PDB entry 7YQR | X-ray diffraction, 2.00 A resolution | chains A and B

== Chain A (and B) ==
Name: Pre-B cell enhancing factor related protein
Source organism: Xanthomonas campestris pv. campestris
Notes: chain B of this document is another copy of the same molecule, construct and numbering; everything in this record applies to it too
UniProt: A0A0H2X5R2 (A0A0H2X5R2_XANC8); residues 1-468 here = UniProt positions 1-468
Sequence (482 residues; numbered -13 to 468; the number before each row is that of its first residue; numbers below 1 keep their minus sign (Met-13 is residue -13)):
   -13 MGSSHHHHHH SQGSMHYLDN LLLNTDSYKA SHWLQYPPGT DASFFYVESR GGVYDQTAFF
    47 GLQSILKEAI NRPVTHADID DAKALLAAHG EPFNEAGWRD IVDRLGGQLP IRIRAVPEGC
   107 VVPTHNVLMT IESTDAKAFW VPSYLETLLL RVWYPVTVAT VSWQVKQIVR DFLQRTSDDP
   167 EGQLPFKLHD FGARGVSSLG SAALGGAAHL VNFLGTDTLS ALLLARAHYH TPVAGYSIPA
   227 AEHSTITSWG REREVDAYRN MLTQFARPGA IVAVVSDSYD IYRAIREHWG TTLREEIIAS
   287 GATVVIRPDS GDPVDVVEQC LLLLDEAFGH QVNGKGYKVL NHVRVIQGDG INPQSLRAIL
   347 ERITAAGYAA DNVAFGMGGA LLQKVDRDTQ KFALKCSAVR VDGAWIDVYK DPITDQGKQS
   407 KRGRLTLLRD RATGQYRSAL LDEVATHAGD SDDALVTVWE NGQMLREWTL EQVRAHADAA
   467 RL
Disordered / not traced: -13 to 0, 401-404 (chain B: -13 to 0, 251-256, 401-404)
Construct notes: initiating methionine (-13); expression tag (-12 to 0)
Ligand contacts:
  - nicotinamide (NCA), molecule 1: Phe172, His175, Phe177, Asp203, Ser223, Ile224, Ala259, Val291, Ile332, Ala360
  - nicotinamide (NCA), molecule 2: Phe177, Arg180, Asp203, Ala226, Arg293
Swiss-Prot annotation at these positions:
  - binding site (diphosphate): Arg180, His229, Arg293
  - binding site (beta-nicotinamide D-ribonucleotide): Asp203, Asp335, Arg373
  - modified residue: His229 (Phosphohistidine)
From the paper describing this entry:
  - binding site for nicotinamide: Tyr14, His175, Phe177, Asp203, Ile224, Ala259, Val291, Ile332, Ala360
  - catalytic residues: Asp203
  - conformationally variable residues: Tyr14, Phe177
  - specificity-determining residues: Asp203 (proposed by the authors, not directly observed)
  - mutagenesis - H175F/I224F/V291F/I332F, R180A, H229K, H229R, D335N: decreased catalytic activity
  - mutagenesis - H229A, D335S, R373A: abolished catalytic activity
  - mutagenesis - R293A: unchanged catalytic activity
  - post-translational modification sites: His229

== How chain A and chain B interact ==
Residue-residue contacts - 167 pairs, chain A then chain B:
  Met1(A) - Glu54(B)
  Met1(A) - Asn57(B)
  Tyr3(A) - Glu54(B)  hydrogen bond
  Tyr3(A) - Leu209(B)
  Tyr3(A) - Leu210(B)
  Tyr3(A) - Ala213(B)  hydrophobic
  Tyr3(A) - His214(B)
  Leu4(A) - Leu209(B)  hydrophobic
  Leu9(A) - Leu205(B)
  Leu9(A) - Leu209(B)  hydrophobic
  Asn10(A) - Leu185(B)
  Thr11(A) - Asp203(B)
  Thr11(A) - Leu205(B)
  Asp12(A) - Ala179(B)
  Asp12(A) - Arg180(B)  salt bridge
  Asp12(A) - Asp203(B)
  Ser13(A) - Thr202(B)
  Ser13(A) - Asp203(B)  hydrogen bond (backbone-backbone)
  Ser13(A) - Leu205(B)
  Tyr14(A) - Arg180(B)  hydrogen bond
  Tyr14(A) - Asp203(B)  hydrogen bond (backbone-side chain)
  Tyr14(A) - Glu228(B)  hydrogen bond
  His18(A) - Glu228(B)
  His18(A) - Ser230(B)
  His18(A) - Thr231(B)  hydrogen bond
  Leu20(A) - Asn246(B)
  Gln21(A) - Ala226(B)  hydrogen bond (side chain-backbone)
  Gln21(A) - Ala227(B)
  Gln21(A) - Glu228(B)
  Gln21(A) - Thr231(B)
  Gln21(A) - Ile232(B)
  Gln21(A) - Trp235(B)  hydrogen bond (backbone-side chain)
  Tyr22(A) - Thr231(B)
  Tyr22(A) - Trp235(B)
  Pro23(A) - Trp235(B)
  Glu54(A) - Met1(B)
  Glu54(A) - Tyr3(B)  hydrogen bond
  Asp67(A) - Arg212(B)  salt bridge
  Leu71(A) - Leu209(B)  hydrophobic
  Leu71(A) - Pro218(B)
  Leu72(A) - Leu205(B)  hydrophobic
  Ala74(A) - Val219(B)  hydrophobic
  Ala74(A) - Tyr222(B)
  His75(A) - Thr202(B)  hydrogen bond (side chain-backbone)
  His75(A) - Leu205(B)
  His75(A) - Leu208(B)
  His75(A) - Gly221(B)  hydrogen bond (side chain-backbone)
  His75(A) - Tyr222(B)
  His75(A) - Ser223(B)  hydrogen bond (backbone-backbone)
  Gly76(A) - Ser223(B)
  Gly76(A) - Pro225(B)
  Glu77(A) - Ser223(B)  hydrogen bond
  Glu77(A) - Ile224(B)
  Glu77(A) - Pro225(B)
  Glu132(A) - Arg180(B)  salt bridge
  Thr133(A) - Ala179(B)
  Thr133(A) - Arg180(B)
  Leu136(A) - Arg180(B)
  Arg137(A) - Ala179(B)  hydrogen bond (side chain-backbone)
  Arg137(A) - Arg180(B)
  Arg137(A) - Val182(B)
  Arg137(A) - Ser184(B)
  Arg137(A) - Leu185(B)
  Trp139(A) - Arg180(B)  hydrogen bond (side chain-backbone)
  Trp139(A) - Gly181(B)
  Trp139(A) - Val182(B)
  Trp139(A) - Ser183(B)
  Trp139(A) - Gln369(B)
  Tyr140(A) - Ser183(B)
  Ala179(A) - Asp12(B)
  Ala179(A) - Thr133(B)
  Ala179(A) - Arg137(B)  hydrogen bond (backbone-side chain)
  Arg180(A) - Asp12(B)  salt bridge
  Arg180(A) - Tyr14(B)  hydrogen bond
  Arg180(A) - Glu132(B)  salt bridge
  Arg180(A) - Thr133(B)
  Arg180(A) - Leu136(B)
  Arg180(A) - Arg137(B)
  Arg180(A) - Trp139(B)  hydrogen bond (backbone-side chain)
  Arg180(A) - Arg373(B)
  Gly181(A) - Trp139(B)
  Val182(A) - Arg137(B)
  Val182(A) - Trp139(B)  hydrogen bond (backbone-side chain)
  Ser183(A) - Trp139(B)
  Ser183(A) - Tyr140(B)
  Ser183(A) - Ser183(B)  hydrogen bond
  Ser183(A) - Ser187(B)  hydrogen bond
  Ser184(A) - Arg137(B)
  Ser184(A) - Ser184(B)  hydrogen bond
  Ser184(A) - Ser187(B)  hydrogen bond
  Leu185(A) - Asn10(B)
  Leu185(A) - Arg137(B)
  Ser187(A) - Ser183(B)  hydrogen bond
  Ser187(A) - Ser184(B)  hydrogen bond
  Ser187(A) - Ser187(B)  hydrogen bond
  Thr202(A) - Ser13(B)  hydrogen bond (backbone-side chain)
  Thr202(A) - His75(B)  hydrogen bond (backbone-side chain)
  Asp203(A) - Thr11(B)
  Asp203(A) - Asp12(B)
  Asp203(A) - Ser13(B)  hydrogen bond (backbone-backbone)
  Asp203(A) - Tyr14(B)  hydrogen bond (side chain-backbone)
  Leu205(A) - Leu9(B)
  Leu205(A) - Thr11(B)
  Leu205(A) - Ser13(B)
  Leu205(A) - Leu72(B)  hydrophobic
  Leu205(A) - His75(B)
  Leu208(A) - His75(B)
  Leu209(A) - Tyr3(B)
  Leu209(A) - Leu9(B)  hydrophobic
  Leu209(A) - Leu71(B)  hydrophobic
  Leu210(A) - Tyr3(B)
  Arg212(A) - Asp67(B)  salt bridge
  Ala213(A) - Tyr3(B)  hydrophobic
  His214(A) - Tyr3(B)
  Val219(A) - Ala74(B)  hydrophobic
  Gly221(A) - His75(B)  hydrogen bond (backbone-side chain)
  Tyr222(A) - Ala74(B)
  Tyr222(A) - His75(B)
  Ser223(A) - Ser13(B)
  Ser223(A) - His75(B)  hydrogen bond (backbone-backbone)
  Ser223(A) - Gly76(B)
  Ser223(A) - Glu77(B)  hydrogen bond
  Ile224(A) - Glu77(B)
  Pro225(A) - Ser17(B)
  Pro225(A) - Gly76(B)
  Pro225(A) - Glu77(B)
  Ala226(A) - Tyr14(B)
  Ala226(A) - Ser17(B)
  Ala226(A) - Gln21(B)  hydrogen bond (backbone-side chain)
  Ala227(A) - Gln21(B)
  Glu228(A) - Tyr14(B)  hydrogen bond
  Glu228(A) - Lys15(B)  salt bridge
  Glu228(A) - His18(B)  salt bridge
  Glu228(A) - Gln21(B)  hydrogen bond (backbone-side chain)
  Glu228(A) - Ser129(B)  hydrogen bond
  Glu228(A) - Glu132(B)
  Thr231(A) - His18(B)
  Thr231(A) - Gln21(B)
  Thr231(A) - Tyr22(B)
  Thr233(A) - Val394(B)
  Ser234(A) - Pro23(B)
  Ser234(A) - Ile392(B)
  Trp235(A) - Gln21(B)  hydrogen bond (side chain-backbone)
  Trp235(A) - Tyr22(B)
  Trp235(A) - Pro23(B)
  Trp235(A) - Pro24(B)
  Arg239(A) - Pro23(B)
  Arg239(A) - Pro24(B)
  Asn246(A) - Leu20(B)  hydrogen bond (side chain-backbone)
  Asn246(A) - Gln21(B)
  Met247(A) - Gln21(B)
  Gln250(A) - Leu20(B)
  Phe251(A) - Ser17(B)
  Phe251(A) - Leu20(B)  hydrophobic
  Phe251(A) - Pro78(B)  hydrophobic
  Gln369(A) - Trp139(B)
  Gln369(A) - Gln369(B)  hydrogen bond (side chain-backbone)
  Gln369(A) - Val371(B)  hydrogen bond (side chain-backbone)
  Gln369(A) - Asp372(B)
  Lys370(A) - Asp372(B)
  Lys370(A) - Asp374(B)  salt bridge
  Val371(A) - Gln369(B)  hydrogen bond (backbone-side chain)
  Asp372(A) - Gln369(B)
  Asp372(A) - Lys370(B)
  Arg373(A) - Arg180(B)
  Asp374(A) - Lys370(B)  salt bridge
  Lys381(A) - His229(B)
Also at the interface, not in a pair above, chain A (84 interface residues in all): Lys15, Ser17, Asn57, Pro78, Gly186, Ala188, Ala189, Thr204, Ser206, Pro218, Ser230, Cys382, Val385, Val394
Also at the interface, not in a pair above, chain B (87 interface residues in all): Leu4, Phe177, Gly186, Ala188, Ala189, Thr204, Ser206, Ser234, Met247, Gln250, Cys382, Val385, Tyr395

== Summary ==
84 residues of chain A and 87 residues of chain B are in contact; the contacts include 42 hydrogen bonds and
10 salt bridges. Polar contacts include Asp12(A)-Arg180(B), Asp67(A)-Arg212(B) and Glu132(A)-Arg180(B). The
paper reports the catalytic residue Asp203(A); H175F/I224F/V291F/I332F, R180A and H229K of chain A, among
others, reduce catalytic activity; 9 substitutions were tested in all.
Chain A and chain B are both Pre-B cell enhancing factor related protein (Xanthomonas campestris pv.
campestris); the structure, Crystal Structure of Xcc NAMPT and its complex with NAM, was determined by X-ray
diffraction, deposited together with 8IGZ, 7YQO, 7YQP and 7YQQ.
